PDB entry 8ZNO | electron microscopy, 3.02 A resolution | chains O and R of the 20 polymer chains in the assembly

== Chain O ==
Protein: Cytochrome b
Organism: Arachis hypogaea
UniProt: A0A8F2YUY6 (A0A8F2YUY6_ARAHY); numbering as in UniProt (aligned over 1-386)
Amino-acid sequence (386 residues; numbered 1 to 386; the number before each row is that of its first residue):
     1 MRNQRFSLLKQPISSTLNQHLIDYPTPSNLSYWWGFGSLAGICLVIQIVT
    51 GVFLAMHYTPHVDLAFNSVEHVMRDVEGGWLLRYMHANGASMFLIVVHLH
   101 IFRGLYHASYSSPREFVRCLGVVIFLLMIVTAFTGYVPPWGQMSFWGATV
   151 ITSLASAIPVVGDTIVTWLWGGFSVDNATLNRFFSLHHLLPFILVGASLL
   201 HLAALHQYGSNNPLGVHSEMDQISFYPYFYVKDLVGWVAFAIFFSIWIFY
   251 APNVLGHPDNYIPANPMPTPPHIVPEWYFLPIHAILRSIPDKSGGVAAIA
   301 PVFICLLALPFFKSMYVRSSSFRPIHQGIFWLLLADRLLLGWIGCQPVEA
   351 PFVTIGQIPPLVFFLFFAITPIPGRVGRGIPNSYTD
Disordered / not traced: 386
Metal / ion sites: heme Fe site 1: H86, H187; heme Fe site 2: H100, H201
Small-molecule neighbours:
  - 1,2-Distearoyl-sn-glycerophosphoethanolamine (3PE), molecule 1: P12, I13, S15, T16
  - 1,2-Distearoyl-sn-glycerophosphoethanolamine (3PE), molecule 2: W33, L99, F102, R103, Y106, H107, S321, F330, W331, L334
  - 1,2-Distearoyl-sn-glycerophosphoethanolamine (3PE), molecule 3: F116, I193, G196, A197, L199, L200, A203, A204, Q207
  - 1,2-Distearoyl-sn-glycerophosphoethanolamine (3PE), molecule 4: T164, I165, W168
  - 1,2-Distearoyl-sn-glycerophosphoethanolamine (3PE), molecule 5: F243, I246, W247, Y250, A251
  - 1,2-Distearoyl-sn-glycerophosphoethanolamine (3PE), molecule 6: P324, I325, G328, I329, V362, L365, F366
  - heme (HEM), molecule 1: W34, G35, G37, S38, A40, G41, L44, F93, V97, H100, I101, R103, S109, V117, R118, G121, V122, I124, F125, M128, S198, H201, L202, L205, S210, N211
  - heme (HEM), molecule 2: Q47, I48, G51, V52, L54, A55, Y58, V69, R83, H86, A87, A90, F93, T131, A132, G135, Y136, P138, P139, F184, H187, H188, P191, F192, Y278

== Chain R ==
Protein: Cytochrome b-c1 complex subunit 7
Organism: Arachis hypogaea
UniProt: A0A445CVZ9 (A0A445CVZ9_ARAHY); residues 7-123 here = UniProt positions 7-123
Amino-acid sequence (117 residues; numbered 7 to 123; the number before each row is that of its first residue):
     7 QSFIDPKKNWFAAQHMKAISKRLRRFGLRYDDLYDPYYDLDVKEALNRLP
    57 KEVVDARHQRLKRAMDLSMKHEYLPEDLQAMQTPFRGYLQEMLALVKREK
   107 AERESLGGLPLYQRTIP
Small-molecule neighbours: 1,2-Distearoyl-sn-glycerophosphoethanolamine (3PE): F17, Q20, H21, A24, K27, R28

== How chain O and chain R interact ==
Pairs across the interface - 51 pairs, chain O then chain R:
  S28(O) - M75(R)
  N29(O) - M71(R)
  N29(O) - S74(R)
  N29(O) - M75(R)
  S112(O) - R120(R)
  P113(O) - Y43(R)
  P113(O) - R120(R)
  E115(O) - R120(R)  salt bridge
  F116(O) - P123(R)
  Y208(O) - Y43(R)  hydrophobic
  L214(O) - S74(R)
  G215(O) - L39(R)
  V216(O) - L39(R)  hydrophobic
  H217(O) - D41(R)
  H217(O) - Y43(R)
  H217(O) - L67(R)
  S218(O) - M71(R)
  M220(O) - L67(R)  hydrophobic
  M220(O) - K68(R)
  D221(O) - K68(R)
  D221(O) - M71(R)
  K313(O) - Y44(R)
  S314(O) - Y44(R)  hydrogen bond (backbone-side chain)
  M315(O) - Y36(R)
  M315(O) - Y44(R)  hydrogen bond (backbone-side chain)
  Y316(O) - L39(R)
  Y316(O) - Y40(R)  hydrophobic
  Y316(O) - Y44(R)  hydrophobic
  Y316(O) - D45(R)  hydrogen bond
  Y316(O) - K103(R)
  V317(O) - Y36(R)
  R318(O) - D41(R)  salt bridge
  S321(O) - R28(R)  hydrogen bond (backbone-side chain)
  F322(O) - I25(R)
  F322(O) - R28(R)
  R323(O) - R28(R)
  P324(O) - I25(R)
  P324(O) - R28(R)
  Q327(O) - R28(R)
  V376(O) - I10(R)  hydrophobic
  P381(O) - Y36(R)  hydrophobic
  P381(O) - Y40(R)
  P381(O) - Q96(R)
  S383(O) - P12(R)
  Y384(O) - I10(R)
  Y384(O) - P12(R)  hydrophobic
  Y384(O) - A18(R)  hydrogen bond (side chain-backbone)
  Y384(O) - H21(R)  hydrogen bond
  Y384(O) - M22(R)
  Y384(O) - F91(R)
  T385(O) - F91(R)  hydrogen bond (side chain-backbone)
Other interface residues (no listed pair), chain O (33 interface residues in all): S111, I380, N382
Other interface residues (no listed pair), chain R (33 interface residues in all): F9, L29, F32, D38, P42, H64, A70, D72, T121

== Summary ==
The chain O/chain R interface involves 33 residues from each chain, with 7 hydrogen bonds and 2 salt bridges.
Among the polar pairs are E115(O)-R120(R), R318(O)-D41(R) and S314(O)-Y44(R). One
1,2-Distearoyl-sn-glycerophosphoethanolamine molecule is bound between chain O and chain R.
Here chain O is Cytochrome b and chain R is Cytochrome b-c1 complex subunit 7, both from Arachis hypogaea.
Entry 8ZNO (Cryo-EM structure of Arachis hypogaea bc1 complex) was determined by electron microscopy.
